6F09 - chains S and D; structure by X-ray diffraction, 1.59 A resolution.

[Chain S]
Molecule: 14-3-3 protein zeta/delta
Organism: Homo sapiens
UniProt: P63104 (1433Z_HUMAN); residues 1-230 here = UniProt positions 1-230
Chain sequence (230 residues; each row starts with the number of its first residue):
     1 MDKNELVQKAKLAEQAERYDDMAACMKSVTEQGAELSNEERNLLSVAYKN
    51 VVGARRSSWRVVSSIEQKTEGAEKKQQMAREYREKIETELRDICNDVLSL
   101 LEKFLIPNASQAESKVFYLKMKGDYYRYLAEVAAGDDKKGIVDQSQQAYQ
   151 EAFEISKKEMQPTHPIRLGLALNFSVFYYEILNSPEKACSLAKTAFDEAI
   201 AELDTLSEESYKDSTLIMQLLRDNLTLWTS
Not modelled in the structure: 1, 136

[Chain D]
Molecule: Ubiquitin carboxyl-terminal hydrolase 8
Notes: EC 3.4.19.12
UniProt: P40818 (UBP8_HUMAN); residue numbers follow UniProt; this construct covers 712-724
Chain sequence (13 residues; row label = number of the first residue in the row):
   712 KLKRSYSSPDITQ
Not modelled in the structure: 712-714
Modified positions: S718 (phosphoserine; SEP)
UniProt features mapped onto this chain:
  - modified residue (Phosphoserine): S718, S719
  - natural variant: S718 to T723 (deletion: In PITA4; uncertain significance), S718 (S718C: In PITA4; uncertain significance; S718P: In PITA4; uncertain significance; deletion: In PITA4; uncertain significance), P720 (P720R: In PITA4; uncertain significance)
From the paper describing this entry:
  - post-translational modification sites: S718
  - disease-associated variants - S718C, S718P, S718DEL: decreased binding to 14-3-3 isoforms
  - mutagenesis - P720R: unchanged binding to 14-3-3 isoforms

[Interface between chain S and chain D]
Contacting residue pairs (32; chain S residue first):
  S45(S) - D721(D)
  K49(S) - P720(D)  hydrogen bond (side chain-backbone)
  R56(S) - R715(D)
  R56(S) - S718(D)
  R60(S) - R715(D)
  K120(S) - D721(D)  salt bridge
  R127(S) - S718(D)
  Y128(S) - S718(D)
  G169(S) - S719(D)
  L172(S) - Y717(D)
  L172(S) - S718(D)
  L172(S) - S719(D)
  N173(S) - S718(D)
  N173(S) - S719(D)  hydrogen bond (side chain-backbone)
  V176(S) - S716(D)
  V176(S) - Y717(D)
  Y179(S) - S716(D)
  E180(S) - R715(D)
  E180(S) - S716(D)  hydrogen bond
  D213(S) - I722(D)
  D213(S) - T723(D)
  D213(S) - Q724(D)  hydrogen bond (side chain-backbone)
  L216(S) - P720(D)  hydrophobic
  L216(S) - I722(D)  hydrophobic
  L220(S) - S718(D)
  L220(S) - P720(D)
  D223(S) - Y717(D)
  N224(S) - S716(D)
  N224(S) - Y717(D)  hydrogen bond (side chain-backbone)
  L227(S) - R715(D)
  L227(S) - S716(D)
  W228(S) - S716(D)  hydrogen bond
Other interface residues (no listed pair), chain S (24 interface residues in all): N42, D124, K212, I217
From the paper, about this interface:
  - pairs named by the authors: R56(S)-S718(D), K120(S)-D721(D)
  - interface residues, chain S: K49(S), L172(S), E180(S), L216(S)
  - interface residues, chain D: S716(D), P720(D)

[Overview]
Chain S and chain D form an interface of 24 and 10 residues respectively; the contacts include 6 hydrogen
bonds and 1 salt bridge. Polar contacts include K120(S)-D721(D), K49(S)-P720(D) and N173(S)-S719(D). The
authors report contacts between R56(S) and S718(D) and K120(S) and D721(D). The paper reports that S718C,
S718P and S718DEL of chain D reduce binding to 14-3-3 isoforms; interface residues K49(S), L172(S) and S716(D)
among others.
Here chain S is 14-3-3 protein zeta/delta (Homo sapiens) and chain D is Ubiquitin carboxyl-terminal hydrolase
8. Entry 6F09 (Binary complex of 14-3-3 zeta with ubiquitin specific protease 8 (USP8) pSer718 peptide) was
determined by X-ray diffraction.
